8RMM - chains A and J of the 21 polymer chains in the assembly; structure by electron microscopy, 3.26 A resolution.

== Chain A ==
Protein: Calcium homeostasis modulator protein 4
Source organism: Homo sapiens
Reference sequence: Q5JW98 (CAHM4_HUMAN); residue numbers follow UniProt; this construct covers 2-314
Amino-acid sequence (322 residues; each row starts with the number of its first residue; numbering starts at 0):
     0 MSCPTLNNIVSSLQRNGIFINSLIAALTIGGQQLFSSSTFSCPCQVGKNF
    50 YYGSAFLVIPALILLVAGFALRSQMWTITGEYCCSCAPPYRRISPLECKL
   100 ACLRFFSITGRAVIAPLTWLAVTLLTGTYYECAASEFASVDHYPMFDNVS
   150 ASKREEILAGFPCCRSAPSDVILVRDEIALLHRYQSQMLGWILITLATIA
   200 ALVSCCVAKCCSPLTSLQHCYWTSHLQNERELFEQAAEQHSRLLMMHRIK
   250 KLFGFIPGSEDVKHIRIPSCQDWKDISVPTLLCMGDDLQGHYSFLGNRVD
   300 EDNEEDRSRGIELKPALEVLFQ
Unresolved in the structure: 0-4, 83-93, 279-321
Differences from the reference sequence: initiating methionine (0); expression tag (1, 315-321)
Disulfide bonds: Cys41-Cys131, Cys43-Cys162

== Chain J ==
Protein: Calcium homeostasis modulator protein 2
Source organism: Homo sapiens
Reference sequence: Q9HA72 (CAHM2_HUMAN); residue numbers follow UniProt; this construct covers 2-323
Amino-acid sequence (331 residues; row label = number of the first residue in the row; numbering starts at 0):
     0 MSAALIAENFRFLSLFFKSKDVMIFNGLVALGTVGSQELFSVVAFHCPCS
    50 PARNYLYGLAAIGVPALVLFIIGIILNNHTWNLVAECQHRRTKNCSAAPT
   100 FLLLSSILGRAAVAPVTWSVISLLRGEAYVCALSEFVDPSSLTAREEHFP
   150 SAHATEILARFPCKENPDNLSDFREEVSRRLRYESQLFGWLLIGVVAILV
   200 FLTKCLKHYCSPLSYRQEAYWAQYRANEDQLFQRTAEVHSRVLAANNVRR
   250 FFGFVALNKDDEELIANFPVEGTQPRPQWNAITGVYLYRENQGLPLYSRL
   300 HKWAQGLAGNGAAPDNVEMALLPSALEVLFQ
Unresolved in the structure: 0-43, 90-97, 136-151, 163-168, 304-330
Differences from the reference sequence: initiating methionine (0); expression tag (1, 324-330)
UniProt features mapped onto this chain:
  - region: Leu14 to Phe39 (Central pore), Glu145 to His152 (Hemichannel docking), Tyr214 to Phe251 (Intersubunit interaction)
  - site: Asn168 (Not N-glycosylated)
  - mutagenesis: Arg10 (R10A: Markedly reduces the inhibition by ruthenium red at negative membrane potentials. Does not affect Ca(2+)-dependent inactivation of the channel), Glu37 (E37R: Reduces the inhibition by ruthenium red), Ala143 to Glu146 (Prevents gap junction formation), His238 (H238A: Decreases intrasubunit interactions), Phe251 (F251A: Decreases intrasubunit interactions)
Disulfide bonds: Cys48-Cys162

== Chain A / chain J interface ==
Residue-residue contacts (7):
  Pro267(A) - Pro294(J)
  Cys269(A) - Tyr287(J)  hydrogen bond
  Cys269(A) - Glu289(J)  hydrogen bond
  Trp272(A) - Arg215(J)
  Trp272(A) - Gln216(J)
  Ile275(A) - Arg215(J)
  Ser276(A) - Arg215(J)  hydrogen bond
Other interface residues (no listed pair), chain A (6 interface residues in all): Ser268
Other interface residues (no listed pair), chain J (7 interface residues in all): Tyr219, Gly292

== In short ==
6 residues of chain A and 7 residues of chain J are in contact; the contacts include 3 hydrogen bonds. Among
the polar pairs are Cys269(A)-Tyr287(J), Cys269(A)-Glu289(J) and Ser276(A)-Arg215(J). From UniProt: 8
mutagenesis sites on chain J.
Chain A is Calcium homeostasis modulator protein 4 and chain J is Calcium homeostasis modulator protein 2,
both from Homo sapiens; the structure, Structure of heteromeric CALHM2/4 channel in complex with synthetic
nanobodies SbC2 and SbC4, was determined by electron microscopy together with 8RMK, 8RML and 8RMN from the
same study.
